PDB entry 3CJI | X-ray diffraction, 2.30 A resolution | chains A and C of the 4 polymer chains in the assembly

[Chain A]
Protein: Polyprotein
From: Seneca valley virus
Notes: fragment: sequence database residues 674-936
Reference sequence: Q155Z9 (Q155Z9_9PICO); residues 1-263 here correspond to UniProt positions 674-936 (UniProt number = residue number + 673)
Sequence (263 residues; numbered 1 to 263; the number before each row is that of its first residue):
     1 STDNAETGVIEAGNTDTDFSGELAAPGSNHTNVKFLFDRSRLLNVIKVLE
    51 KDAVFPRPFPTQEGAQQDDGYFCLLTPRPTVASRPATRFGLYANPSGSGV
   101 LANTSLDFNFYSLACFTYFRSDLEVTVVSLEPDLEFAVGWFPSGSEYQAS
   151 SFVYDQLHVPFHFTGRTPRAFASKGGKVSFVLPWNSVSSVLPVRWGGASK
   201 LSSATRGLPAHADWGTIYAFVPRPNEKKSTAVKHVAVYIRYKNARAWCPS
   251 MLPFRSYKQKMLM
Not modelled in the structure: 259-263
Curated features (UniProtKB/Swiss-Prot):
  - region: R88 to G99 (Interaction with host receptor ANTXR1)

[Chain C]
Protein: Polyprotein
From: Seneca valley virus
Notes: fragment: sequence database residues 435-673
Reference sequence: Q155Z9 (Q155Z9_9PICO); residues 1-284 here correspond to UniProt positions 151-434 (UniProt number = residue number + 150)
Sequence (284 residues; row label = number of the first residue in the row):
     1 DHNTEEMENSADRVTTQTAGNTAINTQSSLGVLCAYVEDPTKSDPPSSST
    51 DQPTTTFTAIDRWYTGRLNSWTKAVKTFSFQAVPLPGAFLSRQGGLNGGA
   101 FTATLHRHFLMKCGWQVQVQCNLTQFHQGALLVAMVPETTLDVKPDGKAK
   151 SLQELNEEQWVEMSDDYRTGKNMPFQSLGTYYRPPNWTWGPNFINPYQVT
   201 VFPHQILNARTSTSVDINVPYIGETPTQSSETQNSWTLLVMVLVPLDYKE
   251 GATTDPEITFSVRPTSPYFNGLRNRYTAGTDEEQ
Not modelled in the structure: 1-11, 280-284
Curated features (UniProtKB/Swiss-Prot):
  - region: D166 to W187 (Interaction with host receptor ANTXR1)
  - site: Q284 (Cleavage)

[Interface between chain A and chain C]
Pairs across the interface - 137 pairs, chain A then chain C:
  E6(A) with L30(C); Q205(C); I206(C), hydrogen bond (backbone-backbone); N208(C); T211(C)
  T7(A) with L30(C); L33(C); H204(C); Q205(C), hydrogen bond (backbone-side chain)
  G8(A) with L33(C); H204(C)
  V9(A) with L33(C), hydrophobic
  F59(A) with Q176(C); S177(C); L178(C); Y182(C), hydrophobic
  P60(A) with S177(C); L178(C); G179(C)
  T61(A) with L178(C), hydrogen bond (backbone-backbone); G179(C); T180(C), hydrogen bond (backbone-backbone); Y181(C), hydrogen bond (backbone-backbone); Y182(C)
  Q62(A) with T180(C), hydrogen bond; Y181(C)
  E63(A) with T180(C), hydrogen bond (backbone-side chain); Y181(C)
  A65(A) with Y181(C)
  Q67(A) with Y181(C); Y182(C), hydrogen bond
  D69(A) with Y181(C), hydrogen bond; Y182(C)
  P79(A) with P191(C)
  V81(A) with L178(C), hydrophobic
  A82(A) with Y182(C)
  T87(A) with M173(C); P174(C), hydrogen bond (side chain-backbone); F175(C); G190(C); P191(C)
  R88(A) with P145(C); K171(C), hydrogen bond (side chain-backbone); N172(C); M173(C), hydrogen bond (side chain-backbone); F175(C); W187(C); W189(C)
  F89(A) with W187(C); T188(C), hydrogen bond (backbone-backbone); W189(C), hydrogen bond (backbone-backbone)
  G90(A) with N186(C); W187(C)
  L91(A) with P185(C); N186(C), hydrogen bond (backbone-backbone); T188(C)
  Y92(A) with R183(C), hydrogen bond (side chain-backbone); P184(C); P185(C), hydrophobic; N186(C)
  A93(A) with N186(C)
  N94(A) with R183(C), hydrogen bond (backbone-side chain)
  P95(A) with R183(C)
  S96(A) with R183(C), hydrogen bond (backbone-side chain)
  G97(A) with R183(C)
  S98(A) with R183(C)
  G99(A) with Y181(C); R183(C)
  V100(A) with Y181(C), hydrogen bond (backbone-backbone); Y182(C); R183(C), hydrogen bond (backbone-backbone)
  L101(A) with R183(C)
  A102(A) with Y182(C), hydrophobic
  Y111(A) with W189(C), hydrophobic; P191(C), hydrophobic
  T117(A) with P137(C); E138(C)
  Y118(A) with E138(C), hydrogen bond; I222(C); G223(C), hydrogen bond (side chain-backbone); E224(C)
  S188(A) with E224(C), hydrogen bond; T225(C)
  S189(A) with E224(C), hydrogen bond (backbone-backbone); T225(C); P226(C)
  V190(A) with E224(C), hydrogen bond (backbone-backbone)
  P192(A) with E224(C)
  V193(A) with P191(C)
  R194(A) with E138(C); P191(C); N192(C); F193(C)
  W195(A) with E138(C); T140(C); N192(C), hydrogen bond (backbone-side chain); E224(C)
  G196(A) with E138(C), hydrogen bond (backbone-side chain); T139(C); T140(C); N234(C)
  G197(A) with T232(C)
  A198(A) with T232(C), hydrogen bond (backbone-side chain)
  K200(A) with T232(C)
  L201(A) with S229(C); Y276(C)
  S202(A) with G279(C)
  T205(A) with P174(C); F175(C); Q176(C)
  R206(A) with T139(C); D142(C), salt bridge; V143(C); P174(C); N234(C)
  G207(A) with T140(C)
  L208(A) with Q176(C)
  C248(A) with Y36(C)
  P249(A) with Y36(C); V201(C), hydrophobic; F202(C)
  S250(A) with V201(C); F202(C)
  M251(A) with F193(C); N195(C), hydrogen bond (side chain-backbone); Q198(C); F202(C), hydrophobic
  L252(A) with F193(C); N195(C), hydrogen bond (backbone-side chain); Q198(C), hydrogen bond (backbone-side chain)
  P253(A) with W189(C); F193(C); N195(C), hydrogen bond (backbone-side chain)
  F254(A) with R168(C); N195(C); Y197(C), hydrophobic
  Y257(A) with Y197(C)
Also at the interface, not in a pair above, chain A (65 interface residues in all): A5, P56, G64, R78, P85, L106
Also at the interface, not in a pair above, chain C (59 interface residues in all): G170, I194, P196, E231, S235

[Overview]
65 residues of chain A and 59 residues of chain C are in contact, with 32 hydrogen bonds and 1 salt bridge.
Polar pairs include R206(A)-D142(C), T7(A)-Q205(C) and Q62(A)-T180(C).
Chain A is Polyprotein and chain C is Polyprotein, both from Seneca valley virus; the structure, Structure of
Seneca Valley Virus-001, was determined by X-ray diffraction.
